5IJO - chains F and H of the 26 polymer chains in the assembly; structure by electron microscopy, 21.40 A resolution (very low resolution: no residue pairs are listed; an interface is given only as per-side residue counts).

Chain F:
Name: Nucleoporin p54
Organism: Homo sapiens
Reference sequence: Q7Z3B4 (NUP54_HUMAN); residue numbers follow UniProt; this construct covers 1-507
Sequence (507 residues; numbered 1 to 507; the number before each row is that of its first residue):
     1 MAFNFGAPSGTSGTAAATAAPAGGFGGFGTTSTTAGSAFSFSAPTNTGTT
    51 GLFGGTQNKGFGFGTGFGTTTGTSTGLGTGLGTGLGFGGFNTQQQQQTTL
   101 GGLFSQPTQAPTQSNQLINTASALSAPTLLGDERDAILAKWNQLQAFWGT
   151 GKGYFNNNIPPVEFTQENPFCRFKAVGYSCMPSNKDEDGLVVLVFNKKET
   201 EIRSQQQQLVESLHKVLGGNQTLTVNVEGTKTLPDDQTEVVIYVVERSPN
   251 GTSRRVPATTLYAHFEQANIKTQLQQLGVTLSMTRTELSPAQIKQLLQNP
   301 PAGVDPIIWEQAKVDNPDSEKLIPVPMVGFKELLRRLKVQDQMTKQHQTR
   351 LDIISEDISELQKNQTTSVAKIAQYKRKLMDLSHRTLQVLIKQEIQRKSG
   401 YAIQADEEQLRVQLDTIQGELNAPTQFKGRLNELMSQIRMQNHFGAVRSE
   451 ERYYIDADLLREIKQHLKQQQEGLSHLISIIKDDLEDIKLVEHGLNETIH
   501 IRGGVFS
Disordered / not traced: 1-127, 160-187, 287-289, 494-507

Chain H:
Name: Nuclear pore glycoprotein p62
Organism: Homo sapiens
Reference sequence: P37198 (NUP62_HUMAN); residue numbers follow UniProt; this construct covers 1-522
Sequence (522 residues; numbered 1 to 522; the number before each row is that of its first residue):
     1 MSGFNFGGTGAPTGGFTFGTAKTATTTPATGFSFSTSGTGGFNFGAPFQP
    51 ATSTPSTGLFSLATQTPATQTTGFTFGTATLASGGTGFSLGIGASKLNLS
   101 NTAATPAMANPSGFGLGSSNLTNAISSTVTSSQGTAPTGFVFGPSTTSVA
   151 PATTSGGFSFTGGSTAQPSGFNIGSAGNSAQPTAPATLPFTPATPAATTA
   201 GATQPAAPTPTATITSTGPSLFASIATAPTSSATTGLSLCTPVTTAGAPT
   251 AGTQGFSLKAPGAASGTSTTTSTAATATATTTSSSSTTGFALNLKPLAPA
   301 GIPSNTAAAVTAPPGPGAAAGAAASSAMTYAQLESLINKWSLELEDQERH
   351 FLQQATQVNAWDRTLIENGEKITSLHREVEKVKLDQKRLDQELDFILSQQ
   401 KELEDLLSPLEELVKEQSGTIYLQHADEEREKTYKLAENIDAQLKRMAQD
   451 LKDIIEHLNTSGAPADTSDPLQQICKILNAHMDSLQWIDQNSALLQRKVE
   501 EVTKVCEGRRKEQERSFRITFD
Disordered / not traced: 1-333, 503-522
UniProt features mapped onto this chain:
  - modified residue: Ser2 (N-acetylserine), Ser408 (Phosphoserine), Ser418 (Phosphoserine)
  - glycosylation: Thr373 (O-linked (GlcNAc) threonine), Ser468 (O-linked (GlcNAc) serine)

Interface between chain F and chain H:
At this resolution (21 A) residue pairs are not listed: 9 residues of chain F and 7 of chain H lie at the interface.

Overview:
9 residues of chain F and 7 residues of chain H are in contact.
Chain F is Nucleoporin p54 and chain H is Nuclear pore glycoprotein p62, both from Homo sapiens; the
structure, Alternative composite structure of the inner ring of the human nuclear pore complex (16 copies of
..., was determined by electron microscopy (same publication as 5IJN).
